Entry 1B9H (X-ray diffraction, 2.00 A resolution); this record covers chain A.

== Chain A ==
Name: Protein (3-amino-5-hydroxybenzoic acid synthase)
Organism: Amycolatopsis mediterranei
UniProt: O52552 (O52552_AMYMD); residues 1-388 here = UniProt positions 1-388
Sequence (388 residues; row label = number of the first residue in the row):
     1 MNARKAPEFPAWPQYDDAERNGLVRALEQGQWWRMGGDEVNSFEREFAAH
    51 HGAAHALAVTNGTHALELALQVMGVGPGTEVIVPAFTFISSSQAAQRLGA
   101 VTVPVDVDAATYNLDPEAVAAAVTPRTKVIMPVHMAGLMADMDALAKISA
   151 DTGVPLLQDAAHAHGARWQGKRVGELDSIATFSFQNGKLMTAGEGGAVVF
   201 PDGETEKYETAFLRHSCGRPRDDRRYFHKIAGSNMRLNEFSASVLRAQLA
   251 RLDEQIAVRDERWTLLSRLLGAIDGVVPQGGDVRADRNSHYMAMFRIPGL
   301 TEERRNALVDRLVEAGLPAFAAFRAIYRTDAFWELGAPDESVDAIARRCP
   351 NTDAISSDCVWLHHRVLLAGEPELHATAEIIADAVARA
Unresolved in the structure: 1-4
Glycans and other covalent adducts: pyridoxal phosphate (PLP) linked to Lys188
Small-molecule neighbours: pyridoxal phosphate (PLP): Asn61, Gly62, Thr63, Leu66, Thr87, Phe88, Ser90, Ser91, Val133, Asp159, Ala161, His162, Ser183, Phe184, Gln185, Gly195, Asn234, Arg236
Curated features (UniProtKB/Swiss-Prot):
  - modified residue: Lys188 (N6-(pyridoxal phosphate)lysine)

== Overview ==
Covalently linked pyridoxal phosphate: at Lys188.
Chain A is Protein (3-amino-5-hydroxybenzoic acid synthase) (Amycolatopsis mediterranei); the structure,
Crystal structure of 3-amino-5-hydroxybenzoic acid (ahba) synthase, was determined by X-ray diffraction (same
publication as 1B9I).
